Entry 9IHE (electron microscopy, 2.95 A resolution); this record covers chains E and J of the 14 polymer chains in the assembly.

# Chain E
Protein: Histone H3.2
Source organism: Xenopus laevis
UniProt: P84233 (H32_XENLA); residues 37-135 here correspond to UniProt positions 38-136 (UniProt number = residue number + 1)
Sequence (99 residues; numbered 37 to 135; the number before each row is that of its first residue):
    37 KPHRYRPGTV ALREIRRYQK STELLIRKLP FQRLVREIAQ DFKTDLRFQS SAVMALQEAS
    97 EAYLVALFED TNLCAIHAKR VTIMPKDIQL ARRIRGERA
Not modelled in the structure: 37-38, 135
Construct notes: conflict Ala102 (Gly103 in P84233)
UniProt features mapped onto this chain:
  - modified residue: Lys37 (N6-methyllysine), Tyr41 (Phosphotyrosine), Lys56 (N6,N6,N6-trimethyllysine), Ser57 (Phosphoserine), Lys64 (N6-(2-hydroxyisobutyryl)lysine), Lys79 (N6,N6,N6-trimethyllysine), Thr80 (Phosphothreonine), Ser86 (Phosphoserine), Thr107 (Phosphothreonine), Lys115 (N6-acetyllysine), Lys122 (N6-(2-hydroxyisobutyryl)lysine)
  - lipidation: Cys110 (S-palmitoyl cysteine)

# Chain J
Molecule: Widom-601 DNA
Sequence (147 nucleotides; numbered -73 to 73; the number before each row is that of its first residue; numbers below 1 keep their minus sign (DA-73 is residue -73)):
   -73 ATCGAGAATC CCGGTGCCGA GGCCGCTCAA TTGGTCGTAG ACAGCTCTAG CACCGCTTAA
   -13 ACGCACGTAC GCGCTGTCCC CCGCGTTTTA ACCGCCAAGG GGATTACTCC CTAGTCTCCA
    47 GGCACGTGTC AGATATATAC ATCCGAT
Not modelled in the structure: -73, 73

# Chain E / chain J interface
Contacting residue pairs - 21 pairs, chain E then chain J:
  Arg40(E) - DC70(J)  sugar contact
  Tyr41(E) - DC69(J)  phosphate contact
  Tyr41(E) - DC70(J)  sugar contact
  Arg42(E) - DA-5(J)  salt bridge to the phosphate
  Arg42(E) - DC70(J)  hydrogen bond to the phosphate
  Arg42(E) - DG71(J)  salt bridge to the phosphate
  Thr45(E) - DC70(J)  hydrogen bond to the phosphate
  Arg63(E) - DA-14(J)  hydrogen bond to the phosphate
  Arg63(E) - DA-13(J)  salt bridge to the phosphate
  Arg72(E) - DC-23(J)  salt bridge to the phosphate
  Arg83(E) - DG-24(J)  phosphate contact
  Arg83(E) - DC-23(J)  phosphate contact
  Phe84(E) - DG-24(J)  sugar contact
  Phe84(E) - DC-23(J)  hydrogen bond to the phosphate
  Gln85(E) - DG-24(J)  phosphate contact
  Ser86(E) - DG-24(J)  phosphate contact
  Arg116(E) - DG-3(J)  phosphate contact
  Arg116(E) - DC-2(J)  phosphate contact
  Val117(E) - DG-3(J)  hydrogen bond to the phosphate
  Thr118(E) - DG-3(J)  hydrogen bond to the phosphate
  Met120(E) - DG-3(J)  phosphate contact
Other interface residues (no listed pair), chain E (17 interface residues in all): Pro43, Leu82, Lys115
Other interface residues (no listed pair), chain J (11 interface residues in all): DC-4

# Summary
Chain E and chain J form an interface of 17 and 11 residues respectively; the contacts include 6 hydrogen
bonds and 4 salt bridges. Among the polar pairs are Arg42(E)-DC70(J), Thr45(E)-DC70(J) and Arg63(E)-DA-14(J).
Here chain E is Histone H3.2 (Xenopus laevis) and chain J is Widom-601 DNA. Entry 9IHE (Nucleosome core
particle bound by two molecules of DTT-reduced native monomeric myeloperoxidase) was determined by electron
microscopy together with 9GEN, 9GEO, 9GEP, 9GEQ, 9GER, 9IHD and 9IHF from the same study.
